Entry 8CGZ (X-ray diffraction, 2.53 A resolution); this record covers chains A and B of the 5 polymer chains in the assembly.

Chain A:
Molecule: Tubulin alpha chain
Source organism: Ovis aries
Reference sequence: D0VWZ0 (D0VWZ0_SHEEP); residues 1-451 here = UniProt positions 1-451
Sequence (451 residues; each row starts with the number of its first residue):
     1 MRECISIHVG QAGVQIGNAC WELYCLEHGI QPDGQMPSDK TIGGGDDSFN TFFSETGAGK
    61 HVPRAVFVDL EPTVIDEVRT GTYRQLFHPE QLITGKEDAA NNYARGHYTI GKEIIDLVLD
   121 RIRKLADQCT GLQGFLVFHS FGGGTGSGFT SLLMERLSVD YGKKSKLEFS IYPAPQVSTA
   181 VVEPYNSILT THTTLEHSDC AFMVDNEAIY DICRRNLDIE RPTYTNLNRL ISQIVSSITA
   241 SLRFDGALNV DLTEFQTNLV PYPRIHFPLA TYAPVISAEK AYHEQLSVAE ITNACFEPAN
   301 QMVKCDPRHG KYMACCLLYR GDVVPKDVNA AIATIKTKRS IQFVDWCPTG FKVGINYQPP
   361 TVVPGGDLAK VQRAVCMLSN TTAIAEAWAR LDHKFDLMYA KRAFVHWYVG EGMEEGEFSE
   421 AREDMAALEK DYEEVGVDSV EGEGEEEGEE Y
Unresolved in the structure: 39-45, 280-282, 438-451
Sequence notes: conflict Ser-232 (Gly in D0VWZ0), Ser-340 (Thr in D0VWZ0)
Ligand contacts:
  - GTP (guanosine-5'-triphosphate): Gly-10, Gln-11, Ala-12, Gln-15, Ile-16, Asp-69, Asp-98, Ala-99, Ala-100, Asn-101, Ser-140, Gly-142, Gly-143, Gly-144, Thr-145, Gly-146, Ile-171, Pro-173, Val-177, Ser-178, Thr-179, Glu-183, Asn-206, Tyr-224, Leu-227, Asn-228, Ile-231
  - ab-8939 (UIY): Thr-179, Ala-180, Val-181

Chain B:
Molecule: Tubulin beta chain
Source organism: Ovis aries
Reference sequence: D0VWY9 (D0VWY9_SHEEP); the author numbering skips numbers that UniProt does not, so the offset changes along the chain: 1-42 = UniProt 1-42; 45-360 = UniProt 43-358; 369-455 = UniProt 359-445
Sequence (445 residues; each row starts with the number of its first residue; note: 10 numbers in that range are skipped by the numbering (no residue carries them; nothing is unmodelled there)):
     1 MREIVHIQAG QCGNQIGAKF WEVISDEHGI DPTGSYHGDS DL
    45 QLERINVYYN EATGNKYVPR AILVDLEPGT MDSVRSGPFG QIFRPDNFVF GQSGAGNNWA
   105 KGHYTEGAEL VDSVLDVVRK ESESCDCLQG FQLTHSLGGG TGSGMGTLLI SKIREEYPDR
   165 IMNTFSVMPS PKVSDTVVEP YNATLSVHQL VENTDETYCI DNEALYDICF RTLKLTTPTY
   225 GDLNHLVSAT MSGVTTCLRF PGQLNADLRK LAVNMVPFPR LHFFMPGFAP LTSRGSQQYR
   285 ALTVPELTQQ MFDSKNMMAA CDPRHGRYLT VAAIFRGRMS MKEVDEQMLN VQNKNSSYFV
   345 EWIPNNVKTA VCDIPP
   369 RGLKMSATFI GNSTAIQELF KRISEQFTAM FRRKAFLHWY TGEGMDEMEF TEAESNMNDL
   429 VSEYQQYQDA TADEQGEFEE EEGEDEA
Unresolved in the structure: 441-455
Sequence notes: conflict Cys-203 (Ser201 in D0VWY9), Ile-318 (Val316 in D0VWY9)
Ligand contacts:
  - GDP (guanosine-5'-diphosphate): Gly-10, Gln-11, Cys-12, Gln-15, Ile-16, Asp-69, Asn-101, Ser-140, Gly-142, Gly-143, Gly-144, Thr-145, Gly-146, Val-171, Pro-173, Val-177, Asp-179, Glu-183, Asn-206, Leu-209, Tyr-224, Leu-227, Asn-228
  - ab-8939 (UIY): Tyr-202, Val-238, Cys-241, Leu-242, Leu-248, Asn-249, Ala-250, Asp-251, Leu-252, Lys-254, Leu-255, Asn-258, Met-259, Thr-314, Val-315, Ala-316, Ala-317, Ile-318, Asn-349, Asn-350, Val-351, Lys-352, Thr-353, Ala-354, Ile-378

Interface between chain A and chain B:
Contacting residue pairs - 46 pairs, chain A then chain B:
  Gln-11(A) / Asn-249(B)
  Lys-96(A) / Asp-130(B)  hydrogen bond (side chain-backbone)
  Lys-96(A) / Cys-131(B)
  Glu-97(A) / Arg-164(B)  salt bridge
  Asp-98(A) / Lys-254(B)  salt bridge
  Ala-100(A) / Arg-253(B)
  Ala-100(A) / Lys-254(B)
  Ala-100(A) / Val-257(B)
  Asn-101(A) / Lys-254(B)
  Asn-101(A) / Asn-258(B)  hydrogen bond
  Arg-105(A) / Arg-253(B)
  Pro-175(A) / Asn-349(B)
  Ser-178(A) / Lys-352(B)  hydrogen bond (backbone-side chain)
  Thr-179(A) / Lys-352(B)
  Ala-180(A) / Asn-258(B)
  Val-181(A) / Asn-258(B)  hydrogen bond (backbone-side chain)
  Val-181(A) / Ile-347(B)  hydrophobic
  Val-181(A) / Pro-348(B)
  Val-181(A) / Asn-349(B)
  Glu-220(A) / Lys-326(B)
  Arg-221(A) / Met-325(B)
  Arg-221(A) / Asp-329(B)  salt bridge
  Lys-394(A) / Pro-348(B)
  Lys-394(A) / Asn-349(B)  hydrogen bond
  Leu-397(A) / Glu-345(B)
  Leu-397(A) / Trp-346(B)
  Leu-397(A) / Pro-348(B)  hydrophobic
  Met-398(A) / Trp-346(B)  hydrogen bond (backbone-backbone)
  Met-398(A) / Pro-348(B)
  Lys-401(A) / Phe-262(B)
  Lys-401(A) / Trp-346(B)
  Lys-401(A) / Thr-439(B)  hydrogen bond (side chain-backbone)
  Arg-402(A) / Phe-262(B)
  Ala-403(A) / Pro-261(B)
  Ala-403(A) / Phe-262(B)  hydrophobic
  Phe-404(A) / Val-257(B)
  Phe-404(A) / Asn-258(B)
  Phe-404(A) / Val-260(B)
  Phe-404(A) / Pro-261(B)  hydrogen bond (backbone-backbone)
  His-406(A) / Val-260(B)
  His-406(A) / Pro-261(B)  hydrogen bond (side chain-backbone)
  His-406(A) / Phe-262(B)
  His-406(A) / Pro-263(B)
  Trp-407(A) / Ala-256(B)
  Trp-407(A) / Val-257(B)
  Trp-407(A) / Val-260(B)  hydrogen bond (side chain-backbone)
Other interface residues (no listed pair), chain A (25 interface residues in all): Glu-71, Val-182
Other interface residues (no listed pair), chain B (29 interface residues in all): Met-1, Asp-251, Met-259, Thr-314, Ala-438, Ala-440

In short:
25 residues of chain A face 29 of chain B across their interface, with 10 hydrogen bonds and 3 salt bridges.
Polar pairs include Glu-97(A)/Arg-164(B), Asp-98(A)/Lys-254(B) and Arg-221(A)/Asp-329(B). Ab-8939 is bound
between chain A and chain B. Chain A binds GTP. Chain B binds GDP.
Here chain A is Tubulin alpha chain and chain B is Tubulin beta chain, both from Ovis aries. Entry 8CGZ
(tubulin-AB8939 complex) was determined by X-ray diffraction.
